PDB entry 6ZO5 | X-ray diffraction, 2.50 A resolution | chains A and B of the 5 polymer chains in the assembly

Chain A (and B):
Molecule: Multidrug efflux pump subunit AcrB
Organism: Escherichia coli K-12
Notes: chain B of this document is another copy of the same molecule, construct and numbering; everything in this record applies to it too
Reference sequence: P31224 (ACRB_ECOLI); residues 1-1049 here = UniProt positions 1-1049
Amino-acid sequence (1057 residues; numbered 1 to 1057; the number before each row is that of its first residue):
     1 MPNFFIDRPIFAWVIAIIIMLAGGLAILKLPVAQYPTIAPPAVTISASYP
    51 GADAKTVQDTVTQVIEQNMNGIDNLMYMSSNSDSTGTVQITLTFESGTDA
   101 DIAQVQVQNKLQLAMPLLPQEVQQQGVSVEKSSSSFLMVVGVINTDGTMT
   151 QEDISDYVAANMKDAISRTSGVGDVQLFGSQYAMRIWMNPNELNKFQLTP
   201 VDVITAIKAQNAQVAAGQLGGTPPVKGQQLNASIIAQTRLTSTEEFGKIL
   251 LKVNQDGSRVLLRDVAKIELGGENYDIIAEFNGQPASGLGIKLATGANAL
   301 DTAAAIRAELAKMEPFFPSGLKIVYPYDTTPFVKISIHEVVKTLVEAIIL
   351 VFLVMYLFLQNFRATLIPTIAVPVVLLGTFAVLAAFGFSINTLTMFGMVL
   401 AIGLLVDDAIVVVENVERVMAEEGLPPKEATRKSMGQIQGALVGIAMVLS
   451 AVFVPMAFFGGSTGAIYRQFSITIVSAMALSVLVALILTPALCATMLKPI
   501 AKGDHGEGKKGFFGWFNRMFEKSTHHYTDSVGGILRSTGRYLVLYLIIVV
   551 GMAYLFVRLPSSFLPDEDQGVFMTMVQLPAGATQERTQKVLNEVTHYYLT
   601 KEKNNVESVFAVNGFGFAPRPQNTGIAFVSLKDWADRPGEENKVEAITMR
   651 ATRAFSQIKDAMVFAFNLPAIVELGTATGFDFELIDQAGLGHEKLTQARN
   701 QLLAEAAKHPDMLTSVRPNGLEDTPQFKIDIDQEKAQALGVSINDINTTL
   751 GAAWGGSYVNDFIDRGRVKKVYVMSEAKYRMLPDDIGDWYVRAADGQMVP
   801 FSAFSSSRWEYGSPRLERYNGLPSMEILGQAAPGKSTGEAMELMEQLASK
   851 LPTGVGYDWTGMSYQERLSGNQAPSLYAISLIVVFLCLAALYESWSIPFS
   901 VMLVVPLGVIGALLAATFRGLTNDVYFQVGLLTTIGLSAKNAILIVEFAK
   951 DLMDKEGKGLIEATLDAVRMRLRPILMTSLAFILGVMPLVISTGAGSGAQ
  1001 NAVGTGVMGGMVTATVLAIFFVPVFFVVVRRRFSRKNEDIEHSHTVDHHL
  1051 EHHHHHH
Not modelled in the structure: 1035-1057
Differences from the reference sequence: engineered mutation Pro619 (Gly in P31224), Pro621 (Gly in P31224); expression tag (1050-1057)
Ligand contacts: decaethylene glycol (XPE; 3,6,9,12,15,18,21,24,27-nonaoxanonacosane-1,29-diol): Met953, Gly957, Gly959, Leu960
UniProt features mapped onto this chain:
  - mutagenesis: His526 (H526Y: Partially restores chloramphenicol resistance to an AcrZ G30R mutant)
Reported in the primary citation:
  - mutagenesis - I38A, L393A, I466A, F563A, I671A, L674A: decreased growth in response to drugs with low molecular weight (LMW)
  - mutagenesis - F563A: decreased growth in response to fusidic acid (FUA)
  - mutagenesis - F563A: decreased growth in response to novobiocin
  - mutagenesis - F380A/F563A: decreased growth in response to FUA
  - mutagenesis - F380A/F563A: unchanged growth in response to doxorubicin
  - mutagenesis - T934A, L937A: decreased growth in response to erythromycin
  - mutagenesis - T934A, L937A: unchanged growth in response to Doxorubicin
  - mutagenesis - I38A, L393A, I466A, I671A, L674A: decreased growth in response to beta-lactams, linezolid, and phenicols
  - mutagenesis - F380A/F563A, F563A/L674A: abolished growth in response to DDM
  - mutagenesis - F380A/F563A, F563A: decreased growth in response to beta-lactams
  - mutagenesis - F563A: decreased growth in response to phenicols
  - catalytic residues: Asp407, Asp408, Lys940 (citing earlier work)
  - mutagenesis - T934A, L937A: increased growth in response to beta-lactams
  - mutagenesis - T934A, L937A: increased growth in response to novobiocin
  - mutagenesis - A981C: unchanged growth in response to all the tested drugs

Interface between chain A and chain B:
Residue-residue contacts (141; chain A residue first):
  Arg8(A) with Glu893(B)
  Pro9(A) with Glu893(B)
  Ile10(A) with Ala889(B); Glu893(B), hydrogen bond (backbone-side chain); Ser894(B); Trp895(B)
  Phe11(A) with Ala890(B); Glu893(B), hydrogen bond (backbone-side chain)
  Val14(A) with Leu886(B); Ala890(B), hydrophobic
  Ile17(A) with Leu886(B), hydrophobic
  Leu25(A) with Ile879(B), hydrophobic
  Asp101(A) with Asp73(B); Ile102(B); Gln106(B), hydrogen bond
  Val105(A) with Val105(B), hydrophobic; Asn109(B)
  Gln108(A) with Asn109(B)
  Gln112(A) with Asn109(B); Gln112(B)
  Gln124(A) with Leu117(B)
  Gly126(A) with Leu113(B)
  Val127(A) with Leu113(B)
  Ser128(A) with Leu113(B)
  Val129(A) with Lys110(B), hydrogen bond (backbone-side chain)
  Lys131(A) with Asp73(B), salt bridge; Gln106(B)
  Asn161(A) with Gln687(B)
  Asp164(A) with Gln67(B); Asn70(B)
  Ser167(A) with Asn70(B); Gly71(B), hydrogen bond (backbone-backbone)
  Arg168(A) with Met69(B); Asn70(B); Ile72(B); Met78(B); Asn820(B), hydrogen bond (side chain-backbone)
  Ser170(A) with Asp73(B); Asn74(B), hydrogen bond (side chain-backbone)
  Ala209(A) with Ile743(B)
  Gln210(A) with Gln733(B); Gln737(B)
  Gln213(A) with Thr56(B), hydrogen bond; Thr60(B)
  Val214(A) with Thr56(B); Asn747(B)
  Ala215(A) with Tyr49(B), hydrophobic; Gly51(B); Ala52(B), hydrophobic; Gly751(B)
  Ala216(A) with Gly51(B), hydrogen bond (backbone-backbone); Leu750(B), hydrophobic; Trp754(B); Gly755(B)
  Gly217(A) with Gly51(B), hydrogen bond (backbone-backbone); Trp754(B); Gly755(B)
  Gln218(A) with Ser84(B), hydrogen bond (side chain-backbone); Gln622(B); Trp754(B); Arg780(B)
  Leu219(A) with Phe727(B), hydrophobic; Trp754(B), hydrophobic; Met781(B); Leu782(B); Pro783(B); Trp809(B), hydrophobic
  Gly220(A) with Gln622(B), hydrogen bond (backbone-side chain); Arg780(B); Met781(B), hydrogen bond (backbone-backbone)
  Gly221(A) with Gln622(B); Arg780(B), hydrogen bond (backbone-side chain); Met781(B)
  Thr222(A) with Tyr275(B); Asp276(B), hydrogen bond; Gln584(B); Gln622(B); Met774(B); Arg780(B)
  Pro223(A) with Trp187(B); Tyr275(B); Ala777(B); Arg780(B), hydrogen bond (backbone-side chain)
  Pro224(A) with Gln584(B); Ala777(B); Met781(B), hydrophobic
  Val225(A) with Ala777(B), hydrophobic; Lys778(B); Met781(B)
  Lys226(A) with Glu585(B), salt bridge
  Gly227(A) with Glu585(B), hydrogen bond (backbone-side chain)
  Gln228(A) with Thr583(B), hydrogen bond (backbone-side chain); Glu585(B); Met781(B), hydrogen bond (side chain-backbone)
  Gln229(A) with Gly581(B); Thr583(B); Arg586(B)
  Leu230(A) with Thr583(B)
  Asn231(A) with Gly581(B); Gln622(B)
  Ala232(A) with Pro725(B); Trp809(B), hydrophobic
  Ser233(A) with Ser84(B); Gln726(B); Phe727(B), hydrogen bond (backbone-backbone)
  Ile234(A) with Phe727(B); Ile729(B), hydrophobic; Trp754(B), hydrophobic
  Ile235(A) with Asp53(B); Gln726(B); Phe727(B), hydrogen bond (backbone-backbone); Lys728(B); Ile729(B), hydrogen bond (backbone-backbone)
  Ala236(A) with Lys728(B), hydrogen bond (backbone-side chain); Ile729(B); Leu750(B), hydrophobic
  Gln237(A) with Gln733(B); Ile743(B); Asn747(B), hydrogen bond
  Thr238(A) with Lys728(B)
  Leu250(A) with Gln733(B); Glu734(B); Gln737(B), hydrogen bond (backbone-side chain)
  Leu251(A) with Gln737(B)
  Lys252(A) with Gln737(B)
  Val253(A) with Gln737(B)
  Arg259(A) with Glu734(B), salt bridge
  Lys312(A) with Asp858(B), salt bridge
  Phe316(A) with Gln687(B); Gly854(B); Val855(B); Gly856(B)
  Tyr758(A) with Leu117(B)
  Ile763(A) with Asp59(B)
  Arg765(A) with Gly689(B)
  Gly766(A) with Gln63(B), hydrogen bond (backbone-side chain)
  Arg767(A) with Gln63(B); Gln67(B)
  Val768(A) with Asp59(B); Gln63(B), hydrogen bond (backbone-side chain); Gln67(B), hydrogen bond (backbone-side chain)
Other interface residues (no listed pair), chain A (73 interface residues in all): Asp7, Trp13, Ile18, Ile102, Gln104, Gln123, Glu130, Val172, Arg239, Gly257
Other interface residues (no listed pair), chain B (81 interface residues in all): Pro50, Lys55, Val64, Glu66, Leu75, Pro116, Ala582, Lys589, Glu810, Arg818, Gly821

Summary:
Chain A and chain B form an interface of 73 and 81 residues respectively, with 28 hydrogen bonds and 4 salt
bridges. Among the polar pairs are Lys131(A)-Asp73(B), Lys226(A)-Glu585(B) and Arg259(A)-Glu734(B). From the
paper: catalytic residues Asp407(A), Asp408(A) and Lys940(A); I38A, L393A and I466A of chain A, among others,
reduce growth in response to drugs with low molecular weight (LMW); 11 substitutions were tested in all.
Both chains are Multidrug efflux pump subunit AcrB (Escherichia coli K-12). Entry 6ZO5 (Fusidic acid binding
to the TM1/TM2 groove of AcrB-G619P_G621P) was determined by X-ray diffraction together with 6ZO6, 6ZO7, 6ZO8,
6ZO9, 6ZOA, 6ZOB and 6 further entries from the same study.
